PDB entry 8OZU | X-ray diffraction, 2.25 A resolution | chains C and F of the 4 polymer chains in the assembly

[Chain C (and F)]
Molecule: Alpha-L-fucosidase
From: Lacticaseibacillus casei
Notes: chain F of this document is another copy of the same molecule, construct and numbering; everything in this record applies to it too
UniProt: A0A806EKD1 (A0A806EKD1_LACCD); residues 1-414 here = UniProt positions 1-414
Chain sequence (414 residues; each row starts with the number of its first residue):
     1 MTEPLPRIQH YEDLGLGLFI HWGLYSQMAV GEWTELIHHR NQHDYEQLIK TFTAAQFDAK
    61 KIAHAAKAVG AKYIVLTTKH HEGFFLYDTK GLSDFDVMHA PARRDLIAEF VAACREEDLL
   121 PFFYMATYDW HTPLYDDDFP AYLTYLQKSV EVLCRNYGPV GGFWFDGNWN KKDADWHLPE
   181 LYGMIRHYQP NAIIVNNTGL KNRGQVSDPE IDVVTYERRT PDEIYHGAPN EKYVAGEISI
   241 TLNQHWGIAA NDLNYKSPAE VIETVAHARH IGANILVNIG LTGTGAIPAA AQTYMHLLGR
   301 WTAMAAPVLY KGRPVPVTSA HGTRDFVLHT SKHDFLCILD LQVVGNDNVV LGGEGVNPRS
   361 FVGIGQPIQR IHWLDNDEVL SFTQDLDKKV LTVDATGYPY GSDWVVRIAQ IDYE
Disordered / not traced: 1, 200-204 (chain F: 1-2, 199-205)

[Interface between chain C and chain F]
Contacting residue pairs - 35 pairs, chain C then chain F:
  Ala320(C) - Pro358(F)
  His321(C) - His321(F)
  His321(C) - Gly322(F)
  His321(C) - Thr323(F)
  His321(C) - Asp340(F)
  His321(C) - Arg359(F)
  Gly322(C) - His321(F)
  Gly322(C) - Gly322(F)
  Thr323(C) - His321(F)
  Asp340(C) - His321(F)
  Val356(C) - Val362(F)
  Val356(C) - Val390(F)  hydrophobic
  Pro358(C) - Ala320(F)
  Pro358(C) - Ser360(F)
  Pro358(C) - Val362(F)
  Arg359(C) - His321(F)
  Ser360(C) - Pro358(F)
  Ser360(C) - Ser360(F)
  Val362(C) - Val356(F)
  Val362(C) - Pro358(F)
  Ser381(C) - Asp385(F)
  Ser381(C) - Lys388(F)  hydrogen bond
  Thr383(C) - Thr383(F)
  Thr383(C) - Gln384(F)
  Gln384(C) - Thr383(F)
  Asp385(C) - Ser381(F)
  Asp385(C) - Thr383(F)
  Lys388(C) - Val356(F)
  Lys388(C) - Ser381(F)  hydrogen bond
  Lys388(C) - Asp394(F)  salt bridge
  Val390(C) - Val356(F)  hydrophobic
  Val390(C) - Pro358(F)  hydrophobic
  Thr392(C) - Ser360(F)
  Thr392(C) - Thr392(F)
  Asp394(C) - Lys388(F)  salt bridge
Also at the interface, not in a pair above, chain C (19 interface residues in all): Asn357
Also at the interface, not in a pair above, chain F (19 interface residues in all): Asn357

[Overview]
The chain C/chain F interface involves 19 residues from each chain; the contacts include 2 hydrogen bonds and
2 salt bridges. Among the polar pairs are Lys388(C)-Asp394(F) and Ser381(C)-Lys388(F).
Chain C and chain F are both Alpha-L-fucosidase (Lacticaseibacillus casei); the structure, Fucosidase crystal
structure, was determined by X-ray diffraction (same publication as 9HY7, 9HYJ, 9HYX, 9HZ1 and 8OZT).
